1QSE - chains C and E of the 5 polymer chains in the assembly; structure by X-ray diffraction, 2.80 A resolution.

Chain C:
Molecule: Tax Peptide V7R
Sequence (9 residues; row label = number of the first residue in the row):
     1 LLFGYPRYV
From the paper describing this entry:
  - conformationally variable residues: Tyr5

Chain E:
Molecule: PROTEIN (human T-Cell receptor)
Source organism: Homo sapiens
Sequence (243 residues; row label = number of the first residue in the row; note: 2 numbers in that range are skipped by the numbering (no residue carries them; nothing is unmodelled there)):
     3 GVTQTPKFQVLKTGQSMTLQCAQDMNHEYMSWYRQDPGMGLRLIHYSVGA
    53 GITDQGEVPNG
    65 YNVSRSTTEDFPLRLLSAAPSQTSVYFCASRPGLAGGRP
   105 EQYFGPGTRLTV
  116A T
   117 EDLKNVFPPEVAVFEPSEAEISHTQKATLVCLATGFYPDHVELSWWVNGK
   167 EVHSGVSTDPQPLKEQPALNDSRYALSSRLRVSATFWQNPRNHFRCQVQF
   217 YGLSENDEWTQDRAKPVTQIVSAEAWGRAD
Disulfide bonds: Cys23-Cys92, Cys147-Cys212
From the paper describing this entry:
  - conformationally variable residues (loop rearrangement, side-chain flip): Arg95, Leu98 to Pro103

How chain C and chain E interact:
Contacting residue pairs (8; chain C residue first):
  Tyr5(C) with Pro103(E), hydrophobic
  Arg7(C) with Pro96(E); Gly97(E), hydrogen bond (side chain-backbone); Leu98(E); Ala99(E), hydrogen bond (side chain-backbone); Gly101(E), hydrogen bond (side chain-backbone)
  Tyr8(C) with Glu30(E), hydrogen bond; Leu98(E)
Interface residues without a listed pair, chain C (4 interface residues in all): Pro6
Interface residues without a listed pair, chain E (9 interface residues in all): Gly100, Arg102
From the paper, about this interface:
  - specific contacts: Gly97(E)-Arg7(C) (backbone contact), Ala99(E)-Arg7(C) (backbone contact), Gly101(E)-Arg7(C) (backbone contact)

Summary:
4 residues of chain C face 9 of chain E across their interface, with 4 hydrogen bonds. Among the polar pairs
are Arg7(C)-Gly97(E), Arg7(C)-Ala99(E) and Arg7(C)-Gly101(E). The authors report backbone contacts between
Gly97(E) and Arg7(C), Ala99(E) and Arg7(C) and Gly101(E) and Arg7(C). The paper reports conformational
variability at Tyr5(C) and Arg95(E) among others.
Here chain C is Tax Peptide V7R and chain E is PROTEIN (human T-Cell receptor) (Homo sapiens). Entry 1QSE
(Structure of human A6-TCR bound to HLA-A2 complexed with altered htlv-1 tax peptide V7R) was determined by
X-ray diffraction, deposited together with 1QSF and 1QRN.
